PDB entry 2FIO | X-ray diffraction, 2.70 A resolution | chains D and B of the 4 polymer chains in the assembly

== Chain D ==
Molecule: 41-nt DNA strand
Sequence (41 nucleotides; each row starts with the number of its first residue):
     1 TAACTTTTTGCAAGACTTTTTTATAAAATGTTGACGTTTTT

== Chain B ==
Name: Late genes activator
From: Bacillus phage phi29
UniProtKB: P03682 (VG4_BPPH2); numbering as in UniProt (aligned over 2-124)
Amino-acid sequence (123 residues; each row starts with the number of its first residue):
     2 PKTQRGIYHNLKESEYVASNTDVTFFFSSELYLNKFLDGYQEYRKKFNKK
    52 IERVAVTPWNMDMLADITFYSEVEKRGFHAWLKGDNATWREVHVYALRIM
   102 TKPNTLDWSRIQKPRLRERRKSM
Not modelled in the structure: 115-124
Swiss-Prot annotation at these positions:
  - DNA-binding region: Arg77 to Tyr96 (H-T-H motif)
  - site: Arg120 (Interaction with host RNA polymerase and activation of the phi29 late A3 promoter)
  - mutagenesis: Arg116 (R116E: No effect on transcription activation from the A3 promoter and on transcription repression from the A2c promoter. No effect on the interaction with host RNAP), Leu117 (L117A: 60% loss of transcription activation from the A3 promoter and 60% loss of transcription repression from the A2c promoter. Poor interaction with host RNAP), Glu119 (E119Q: No effect on transcription activation from the A3 promoter and on transcription repression from the A2c promoter. No effect on the interaction with host RNAP), Arg120 (R120Q: 80% loss of transcription activation from the A3 promoter and 80% loss of transcription repression from the A2c promoter. Complete loss of interaction with host RNAP)

== Interface between chain D and chain B ==
Residue-residue contacts (8):
  DT1(D) with Gln5(B), base contact
  DA3(D) with Arg6(B), base contact
  DT8(D) with Tyr33(B), phosphate contact
  DT9(D) with Tyr33(B), hydrogen bond to the phosphate; Lys36(B), hydrogen bond to the phosphate; Lys76(B), salt bridge to the phosphate
  DG10(D) with Lys36(B), salt bridge to the phosphate
  DT20(D) with Arg54(B), phosphate contact
Also at the interface, not in a pair above, chain D (8 interface residues in all): DA2, DT19

== Summary ==
8 residues of chain D face 6 of chain B across their interface; the contacts include 2 hydrogen bonds and 2
salt bridges. Polar pairs include DT9(D)-Tyr33(B), DT9(D)-Lys36(B) and DT9(D)-Lys76(B). Curated annotation
(UniProt) lists 4 mutagenesis sites on chain B.
Chain D is a 41-nt DNA strand and chain B is Late genes activator (Bacillus phage phi29); the structure, Phage
phi29 transcription regulator p4-DNA complex, was determined by X-ray diffraction.
